PDB entry 9BJQ | X-ray diffraction, 1.80 A resolution | chain A

# Chain A
Protein: Glycoside hydrolase family 61 protein
Source organism: Thermothelomyces thermophilus
UniProtKB: G2Q7A5 (G2Q7A5_THET4); residues 1-229 here correspond to UniProt positions 18-246 (UniProt number = residue number + 17)
Amino-acid sequence (229 residues; numbered 1 to 229; the number before each row is that of its first residue):
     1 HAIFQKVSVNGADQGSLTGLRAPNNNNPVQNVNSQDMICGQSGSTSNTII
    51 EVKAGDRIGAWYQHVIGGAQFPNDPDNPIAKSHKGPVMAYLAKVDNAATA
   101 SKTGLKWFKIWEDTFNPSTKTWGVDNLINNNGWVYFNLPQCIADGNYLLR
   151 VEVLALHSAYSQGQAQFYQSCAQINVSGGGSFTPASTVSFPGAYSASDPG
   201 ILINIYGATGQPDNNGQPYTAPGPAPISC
Disulfides: Cys39-Cys171, Cys141-Cys229
Bound ions: Cu ion: His1, His83
Ligand contacts: oxygen molecule (OXY): His1, His83, His157, Gln166

# In short
Bound to chain A: oxygen molecule. His1 and His83 coordinate a Cu ion ion.
Chain A is Glycoside hydrolase family 61 protein (Thermothelomyces thermophilus); the structure, X-ray crystal
structure of wild-type Thermothelomyces thermophilus polysaccharide monooxygenase 9E, was determined by X-ray
diffraction (same publication as 9BJR, 9BJS and 9BJT).
